9LWF - chains A and E of the 20 polymer chains in the assembly; structure by electron microscopy, 3.41 A resolution.

Chain A:
Molecule: GATOR2 complex protein MIOS
From: Homo sapiens
Reference sequence: Q9NXC5 (MIOS_HUMAN); residues 1-875 here = UniProt positions 1-875
Sequence (875 residues; numbered 1 to 875; the number before each row is that of its first residue):
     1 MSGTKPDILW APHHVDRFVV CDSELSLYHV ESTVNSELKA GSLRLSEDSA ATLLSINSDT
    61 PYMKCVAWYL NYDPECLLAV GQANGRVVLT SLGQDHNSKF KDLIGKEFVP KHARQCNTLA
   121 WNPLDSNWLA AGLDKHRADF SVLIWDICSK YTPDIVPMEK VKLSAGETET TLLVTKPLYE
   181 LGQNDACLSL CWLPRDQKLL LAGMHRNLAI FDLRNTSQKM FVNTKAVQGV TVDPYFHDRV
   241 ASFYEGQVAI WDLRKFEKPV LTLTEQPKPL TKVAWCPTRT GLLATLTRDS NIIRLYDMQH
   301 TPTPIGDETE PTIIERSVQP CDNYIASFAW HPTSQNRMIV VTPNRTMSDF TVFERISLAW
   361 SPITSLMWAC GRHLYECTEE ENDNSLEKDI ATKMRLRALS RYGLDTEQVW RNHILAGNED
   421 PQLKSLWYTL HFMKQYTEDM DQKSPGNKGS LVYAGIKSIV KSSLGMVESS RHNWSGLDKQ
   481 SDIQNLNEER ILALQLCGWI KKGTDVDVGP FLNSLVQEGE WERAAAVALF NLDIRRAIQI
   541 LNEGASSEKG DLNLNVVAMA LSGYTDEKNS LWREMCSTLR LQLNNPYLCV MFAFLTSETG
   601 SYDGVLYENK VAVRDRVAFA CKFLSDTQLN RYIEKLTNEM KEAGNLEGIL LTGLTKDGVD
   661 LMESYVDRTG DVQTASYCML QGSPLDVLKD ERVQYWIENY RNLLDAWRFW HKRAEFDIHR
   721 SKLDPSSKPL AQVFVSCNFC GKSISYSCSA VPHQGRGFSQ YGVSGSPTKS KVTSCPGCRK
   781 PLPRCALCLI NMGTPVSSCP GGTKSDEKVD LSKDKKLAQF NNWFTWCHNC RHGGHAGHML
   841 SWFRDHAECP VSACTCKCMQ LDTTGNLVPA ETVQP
Unresolved in the structure: 1-4, 31-42, 150-174, 302-311, 441-449, 475-482, 549-551, 747-769, 797-814, 864-875
Metal / ion sites: Zn2+ site 1: Cys737, Cys740, Cys775, Cys778; Zn2+ site 2: Cys785, Cys788, His835, His838; Zn2+ site 3: Cys827, Cys830, Cys856, Cys858; Zn2+ site 4: Cys830, His832, Cys849, Cys854
Swiss-Prot annotation at these positions:
  - zinc finger: Val735 to Pro781 (C4-type), Leu782 to Thr863 (RING-type)
  - binding site (Zn(2+)): Cys737, Cys740, Cys775, Cys778, Cys788, Cys827, Cys830, His832, His835, His838, Cys849, Cys854, Cys858
  - modified residue (Phosphoserine): Ser759, Ser766
  - mutagenesis: Ala560 (A560E: Impaired assembly of the GATOR2 complex), Cys785 to Cys788 (Impaired amino-acid-mediated mTORC1 activation)

Chain E:
Molecule: Isoform B of Nucleoporin SEH1
From: Homo sapiens
Reference sequence: Q96EE3 (SEH1_HUMAN), isoform Q96EE3-1; residue numbers follow UniProt; this construct covers 1-421
Sequence (421 residues; row label = number of the first residue in the row):
     1 MFVARSIAAD HKDLIHDVSF DFHGRRMATC SSDQSVKVWD KSESGDWHCT ASWKTHSGSV
    61 WRVTWAHPEF GQVLASCSFD RTAAVWEEIV GESNDKLRGQ SHWVKRTTLV DSRTSVTDVK
   121 FAPKHMGLML ATCSADGIVR IYEAPDVMNL SQWSLQHEIS CKLSCSCISW NPSSSRAHSP
   181 MIAVGSDDSS PNAMAKVQIF EYNENTRKYA KAETLMTVTD PVHDIAFAPN LGRSFHILAI
   241 ATKDVRIFTL KPVRKELTSS GGPTKFEIHI VAQFDNHNSQ VWRVSWNITG TVLASSGDDG
   301 CVRLWKANYM DNWKCTGILK GNGSPVNGSS QQGTSNPSLG STIPSLQNSL NGSSAGRYFF
   361 TPLDSPRAGS RWSSYAQLLP PPPPPLVEHS CDADTANLQY PHPRRRYLSR PLNPLPENEG
   421 I
Unresolved in the structure: 91-100, 254-261, 322-421
Swiss-Prot annotation at these positions:
  - modified residue (Phosphoserine): Ser179, Ser190
  - cross-link: Lys12 (Glycyl lysine isopeptide (Lys-Gly) (interchain with G-Cter in SUMO2))

Chain A / chain E interface:
Residue-residue contacts (70; chain A residue first):
  Phe353(A) - Asp299(E)
  Phe353(A) - Gly300(E)
  Ile356(A) - Arg283(E)
  Ile356(A) - Ser296(E)
  Ile356(A) - Val302(E)  hydrophobic
  Ser357(A) - Asp17(E)
  Ser357(A) - Val18(E)  hydrogen bond (side chain-backbone)
  Leu358(A) - Val18(E)
  Leu358(A) - Arg283(E)
  Leu358(A) - Ala294(E)  hydrophobic
  Ala359(A) - Phe20(E)  hydrophobic
  Trp360(A) - Phe20(E)
  Trp360(A) - Ser285(E)
  Trp360(A) - Trp286(E)
  Trp360(A) - Asn287(E)
  Trp360(A) - Ala294(E)
  Pro362(A) - Phe22(E)
  Pro362(A) - His23(E)
  Pro362(A) - Ile288(E)  hydrophobic
  Leu366(A) - Leu304(E)  hydrophobic
  Met367(A) - Ile7(E)  hydrophobic
  Met367(A) - Met27(E)  hydrophobic
  Trp368(A) - Ala4(E)  hydrophobic
  Trp368(A) - Leu319(E)  hydrophobic
  Ala369(A) - Val18(E)  hydrophobic
  Gly371(A) - Asp13(E)
  Gly371(A) - Leu14(E)
  Gly371(A) - Ile15(E)  hydrogen bond (backbone-backbone)
  Arg372(A) - His11(E)
  Arg372(A) - Lys12(E)
  Arg372(A) - Asp13(E)
  Leu374(A) - Ser6(E)
  Leu374(A) - Ile7(E)  hydrogen bond (backbone-backbone)
  Leu374(A) - Ile15(E)  hydrophobic
  Leu374(A) - Met27(E)  hydrophobic
  Tyr375(A) - Arg5(E)
  Glu376(A) - Val3(E)
  Glu376(A) - Ala4(E)
  Glu376(A) - Arg5(E)  hydrogen bond (backbone-backbone)
  Cys377(A) - Val3(E)
  Cys377(A) - Arg5(E)
  Cys377(A) - Leu319(E)  hydrophobic
  Thr378(A) - Phe2(E)
  Thr378(A) - Val3(E)  hydrogen bond (backbone-backbone)
  Thr378(A) - Arg5(E)
  Glu379(A) - Met1(E)
  Asn382(A) - Met1(E)
  Asp389(A) - Thr291(E)  hydrogen bond
  Asp389(A) - Val292(E)
  Ile390(A) - Thr289(E)
  Ala391(A) - Thr289(E)
  Glu663(A) - Ser234(E)
  Val666(A) - Leu231(E)
  Asp667(A) - Arg233(E)
  Asp667(A) - Ser234(E)  hydrogen bond (side chain-backbone)
  Asp667(A) - Phe235(E)
  Val672(A) - Leu231(E)
  Tyr695(A) - Ser174(E)  hydrogen bond (side chain-backbone)
  Tyr695(A) - Ser175(E)
  Tyr695(A) - Asn230(E)
  Tyr695(A) - Gly232(E)
  Trp696(A) - Gly232(E)  hydrogen bond (side chain-backbone)
  Asn699(A) - Leu231(E)
  Asn699(A) - Gly232(E)
  Asn702(A) - Phe22(E)
  Leu703(A) - Ile288(E)  hydrophobic
  Asp705(A) - His23(E)
  Ala706(A) - His23(E)  hydrogen bond (backbone-side chain)
  Arg708(A) - His23(E)
  Arg708(A) - Arg25(E)
Interface residues without a listed pair, chain A (41 interface residues in all): Arg355, Ser361, Glu380, Glu387, Gly670, Trp710
Interface residues without a listed pair, chain E (50 interface residues in all): Ala9, His16, Gly24, Ser173, Trp282, Ser295, Lys306, Gly321

Summary:
41 residues of chain A and 50 residues of chain E are in contact, with 10 hydrogen bonds. Polar contacts
include Ser357(A)-Val18(E), Asp389(A)-Thr291(E) and Asp667(A)-Ser234(E). Curated annotation (UniProt) lists 13
Zn2+-binding residues and 5 mutagenesis sites on chain A.
Chain A is GATOR2 complex protein MIOS and chain E is Isoform B of Nucleoporin SEH1, both from Homo sapiens;
the structure, Cryo-EM structure of dual sensor bound GATOR2 complex, was determined by electron microscopy
together with 9LVJ and 9LVK from the same study.
